PDB entry 5YI5 | electron microscopy, 3.00 A resolution | chains C and X of the 24 polymer chains in the assembly

# Chain C (and X)
Molecule: Ferritin heavy chain
From: Homo sapiens
Notes: EC 1.16.3.1; chain X of this document is another copy of the same molecule, construct and numbering; everything in this record applies to it too
UniProt: P02794 (FRIH_HUMAN); residue numbers follow UniProt; this construct covers 1-177
Sequence (177 residues; numbered 1 to 177; the number before each row is that of its first residue):
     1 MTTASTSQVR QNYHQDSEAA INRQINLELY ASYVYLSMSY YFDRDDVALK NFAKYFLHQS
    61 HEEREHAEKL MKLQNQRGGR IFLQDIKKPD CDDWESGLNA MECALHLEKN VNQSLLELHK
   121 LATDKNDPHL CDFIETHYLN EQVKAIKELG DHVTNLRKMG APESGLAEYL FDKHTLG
Not modelled in the structure: 1-5
UniProt features mapped onto this chain:
  - binding site (Fe cation): Glu28, Glu63, His66, Glu108, Gln142
  - site: Arg23 (Essential for association with cargo receptor NCOA4)
  - modified residue: Met1 (N-acetylmethionine), Thr2 (N-acetylthreonine)
  - mutagenesis: Arg23 (R23A: Abrogates interaction with NCOA4. Fails to localize to punctate lysosomal structures), Glu28 (E28A: Reduces iron binding and oxidation rate; when associated with Q-87), Lys87 (K87Q: Reduces iron binding and oxidation rate; when associated with A-28. No effect on iron binding but the oxidation rate is severely reduced; when associated with A-108), Glu108 (E108A: No effect on iron binding but the oxidation rate is severely reduced; when associated with Q-87)

# Interface between chain C and chain X
Pairs across the interface - 18 pairs, chain C then chain X:
  Lys109(C) - Gln8(X)  hydrogen bond (side chain-backbone)
  Lys109(C) - Gln11(X)
  Asn112(C) - Gln11(X)  hydrogen bond
  Gln113(C) - Gln11(X)
  Leu116(C) - Asn12(X)
  Leu116(C) - Pro128(X)  hydrophobic
  His119(C) - Pro128(X)
  Asp132(C) - Asp132(X)
  Glu135(C) - Asp132(X)
  Glu135(C) - Glu135(X)
  Leu139(C) - Pro128(X)  hydrophobic
  Leu139(C) - His129(X)
  Asn140(C) - His129(X)
  Val143(C) - Gln76(X)
  Val143(C) - His129(X)
  Ile146(C) - Val9(X)  hydrophobic
  Gly150(C) - Gln8(X)  hydrogen bond (backbone-side chain)
  Thr154(C) - Gln8(X)
Interface residues without a listed pair, chain C (16 interface residues in all): Thr136, Lys144, Val153

# Overview
The interface between chain C and chain X involves 16 residues on one side and 9 on the other, with 3 hydrogen
bonds. Polar contacts include Lys109(C)-Gln8(X), Asn112(C)-Gln11(X) and Gly150(C)-Gln8(X). From UniProt: 5 Fe
cation-binding residues and 4 mutagenesis sites on chain C.
Chain C and chain X are both Ferritin heavy chain (Homo sapiens); the structure, human ferritin mutant -
E-helix deletion, was determined by electron microscopy, deposited together with 5XB1.
